6L6S - chains A and C; structure by X-ray diffraction, 2.06 A resolution.

[Chain A]
Protein: Phage SPO1 DNA polymerase-related protein
Source organism: Mycolicibacterium smegmatis MC2 155
Notes: EC 2.7.7.7
UniProtKB: I7F541 (I7F541_MYCS2); residues 1-209 here correspond to UniProt positions 7-215 (UniProt number = residue number + 6)
Sequence (212 residues; each row starts with the number of its first residue; numbers below 1 keep their minus sign (Gly-2 is residue -2)):
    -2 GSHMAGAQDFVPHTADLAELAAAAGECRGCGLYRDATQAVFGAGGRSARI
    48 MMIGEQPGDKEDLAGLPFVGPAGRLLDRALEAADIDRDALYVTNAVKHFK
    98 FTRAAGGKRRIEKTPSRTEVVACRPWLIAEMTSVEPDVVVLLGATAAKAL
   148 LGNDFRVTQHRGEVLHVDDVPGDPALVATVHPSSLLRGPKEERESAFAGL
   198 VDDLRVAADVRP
Unresolved in the structure: -2 to 2
Differences from the reference sequence: expression tag (-2 to 0); engineered mutation Glu109 (His115 in I7F541)
Ion coordination: 4Fe-4S cluster Fe: Cys24, Cys27, His95, Cys120
Ligand contacts: 4Fe-4S cluster (SF4): Ala4, Cys24, Arg25, Gly26, Cys27, Leu29, Tyr30, Val93, Lys94, His95, Ala119, Cys120, Trp123

[Chain C]
Molecule: 16-nt DNA strand
Source organism: synthetic construct
Sequence (16 nucleotides; numbered 1 to 16; the number before each row is that of its first residue):
     1 TCAAGTGXAGGCATGC
Unresolved in the structure: 1-5
Modified residues: ORP (2-deoxy-5-phosphono-ribose) at position 8

[How chain A and chain C interact]
Contacting residue pairs (34):
  Glu52(A) with ORP_8(C), base contact
  Gln53(A) with ORP_8(C), base contact
  Gly55(A) with ORP_8(C), base contact
  Gly67(A) with ORP_8(C), base contact
  Pro68(A) with DG7(C), phosphate contact; ORP_8(C), base contact
  Ala69(A) with ORP_8(C), base contact
  Arg107(A) with DG7(C), phosphate contact
  Ile108(A) with DG7(C), phosphate contact
  Glu109(A) with DG7(C), hydrogen bond to the phosphate; ORP_8(C), base contact; DA9(C), phosphate contact
  Gly140(A) with DG10(C), phosphate contact
  Ala141(A) with DG10(C), hydrogen bond to the phosphate; DG11(C), phosphate contact
  Arg153(A) with DG11(C), phosphate contact; DC12(C), salt bridge to the phosphate
  Val154(A) with DG10(C), phosphate contact; DG11(C), hydrogen bond to the phosphate
  Thr155(A) with DG10(C), phosphate contact; DG11(C), hydrogen bond to the phosphate
  Val177(A) with DG10(C), phosphate contact
  His178(A) with ORP_8(C), base contact; DA9(C), phosphate contact; DG10(C), hydrogen bond to the phosphate
  Ser180(A) with DG7(C), sugar contact; ORP_8(C), base contact; DA9(C), hydrogen bond to the phosphate
  Ser181(A) with DA9(C), sugar contact
  Leu183(A) with DG7(C), base contact
  Arg184(A) with DT6(C), sugar contact; DG7(C), salt bridge to the phosphate; DA9(C), salt bridge to the phosphate
  Arg190(A) with DG7(C), base contact
Also at the interface, not in a pair above, chain A (23 interface residues in all): Thr142, Thr176

[In short]
23 residues of chain A face 7 of chain C across their interface; the contacts include 6 hydrogen bonds and 3
salt bridges. Polar contacts include Glu109(A)-DG7(C), Ala141(A)-DG10(C) and Val154(A)-DG11(C). Ligands of
chain A: 4Fe-4S cluster.
Chain A is Phage SPO1 DNA polymerase-related protein (Mycolicibacterium smegmatis MC2 155) and chain C is a
16-nt DNA strand (synthetic construct); the structure, The structure of the UdgX mutant H109E crosslinked to
single-stranded DNA, was determined by X-ray diffraction together with 6L5A and 6L5B from the same study.
